1H11 - chain A; structure by X-ray diffraction, 1.08 A resolution.

# Chain A
Name: Endoglucanase 5A
Organism: Bacillus agaradhaerens
Notes: EC 3.2.1.4; fragment: catalytic core domain only, residues 27-329
Reference sequence: O85465 (GUN5_BACAG); residues 1-303 here correspond to UniProt positions 27-329 (UniProt number = residue number + 26)
Chain sequence (303 residues; each row starts with the number of its first residue):
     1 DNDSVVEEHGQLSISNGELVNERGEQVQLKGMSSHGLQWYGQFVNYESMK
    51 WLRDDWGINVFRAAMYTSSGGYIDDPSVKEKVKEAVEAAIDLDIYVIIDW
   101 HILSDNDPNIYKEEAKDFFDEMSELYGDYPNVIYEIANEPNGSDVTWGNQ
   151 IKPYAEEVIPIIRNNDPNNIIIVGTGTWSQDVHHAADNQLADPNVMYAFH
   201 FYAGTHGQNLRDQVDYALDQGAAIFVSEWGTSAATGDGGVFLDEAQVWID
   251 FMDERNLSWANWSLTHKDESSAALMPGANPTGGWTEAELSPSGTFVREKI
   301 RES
Unresolved in the structure: 1-3
Swiss-Prot annotation at these positions:
  - active site: E139 (Proton donor), E228 (Nucleophile)
  - binding site (substrate): H35, W39, Y40, Y66, H101, Y202, A234, T235, W262, K267 to E269
Covalent attachments: 2-deoxy-2-fluoro-alpha-D-glucopyranose (G2F) linked to E228

# Summary
Curated annotation (UniProt) lists active-site residues E139 and E228 and 12 substrate-binding residues.
Chain A is Endoglucanase 5A (Bacillus agaradhaerens); the structure, 2-deoxy-2-fluro-B-D-cellotriosyl/enzyme
intermediate complex of the endoglucanase CEL5A from bacillus agaradhearans at 1.08 angstrom resolution, was
determined by X-ray diffraction (same publication as 1H2J and 1HF6).
